3F87 - chains A and B; structure by X-ray diffraction, 2.40 A resolution.

== Chain A (and B) ==
Name: GCN4pLI-betaAD
Notes: chain B of this document is another copy of the same molecule, construct and numbering; everything in this record applies to it too
Chain sequence (34 residues; each row starts with the number of its first residue; numbering starts at 0):
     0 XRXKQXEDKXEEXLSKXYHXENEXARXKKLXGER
Modified / non-standard residues: ACE (acetyl group) at position 0, B3M ((3R)-3-amino-5-(methylsulfanyl)pentanoic acid) at position 2, BIL ((3R,4S)-3-amino-4-methylhexanoic acid) at position 5, B3L ((3S)-3-amino-5-methylhexanoic acid) at position 9, BIL ((3R,4S)-3-amino-4-methylhexanoic acid) at position 12, B3L ((3S)-3-amino-5-methylhexanoic acid) at position 16, BIL ((3R,4S)-3-amino-4-methylhexanoic acid) at position 19, B3L ((3S)-3-amino-5-methylhexanoic acid) at position 23, BIL ((3R,4S)-3-amino-4-methylhexanoic acid) at position 26, B3L ((3S)-3-amino-5-methylhexanoic acid) at position 30; Arg33 (beta-homoarginine; HMR)

== Chain A / chain B interface ==
Residue-residue contacts (35):
  B3M_2(A) - B3L_30(B)
  B3M_2(A) - Arg33(B)
  BIL_5(A) - B3L_30(B)
  Glu6(A) - Lys27(B)  salt bridge
  Glu6(A) - Gly31(B)  hydrogen bond (side chain-backbone)
  B3L_9(A) - B3L_23(B)
  B3L_9(A) - BIL_26(B)
  B3L_9(A) - Lys27(B)
  Glu10(A) - Lys27(B)  salt bridge
  BIL_12(A) - B3L_23(B)
  Leu13(A) - Glu20(B)
  Leu13(A) - B3L_23(B)
  Leu13(A) - Ala24(B)
  B3L_16(A) - B3L_16(B)
  B3L_16(A) - BIL_19(B)
  B3L_16(A) - Glu20(B)
  Tyr17(A) - Glu20(B)  hydrogen bond (backbone-side chain)
  BIL_19(A) - B3L_16(B)
  Glu20(A) - Leu13(B)
  Glu20(A) - B3L_16(B)
  Glu20(A) - Tyr17(B)
  Glu20(A) - Glu20(B)
  B3L_23(A) - B3L_9(B)
  B3L_23(A) - BIL_12(B)
  BIL_26(A) - B3L_9(B)
  Lys27(A) - Glu6(B)
  Lys27(A) - B3L_9(B)
  Lys27(A) - Glu10(B)  salt bridge
  Lys27(A) - Leu13(B)
  B3L_30(A) - B3M_2(B)
  B3L_30(A) - BIL_5(B)
  B3L_30(A) - Glu6(B)
  B3L_30(A) - B3L_9(B)
  Gly31(A) - Glu6(B)
  Arg33(A) - B3M_2(B)
Also at the interface, not in a pair above, chain A (18 interface residues in all): Ala24

== Overview ==
The chain A/chain B interface involves 18 residues from each chain; the contacts include 2 hydrogen bonds and
3 salt bridges. Polar contacts include Glu6(A)-Lys27(B), Glu10(A)-Lys27(B) and Glu6(A)-Gly31(B).
Chain A and chain B are both GCN4pLI-betaAD; the structure, An alpha/beta-Peptide Helix Bundle with a Pure
beta-Amino Acid Core and a Distinctive Quarternary Structure: GCN4pLI ..., was determined by X-ray diffraction
(same publication as 3F86).
